PDB entry 6U65 | X-ray diffraction, 2.09 A resolution | chain A

[Chain A]
Protein: Induced myeloid leukemia cell differentiation protein Mcl-1
Source organism: Homo sapiens
UniProtKB: Q07820 (MCL1_HUMAN); numbering as in UniProt (aligned over 171-323)
Sequence (156 residues; each row starts with the number of its first residue):
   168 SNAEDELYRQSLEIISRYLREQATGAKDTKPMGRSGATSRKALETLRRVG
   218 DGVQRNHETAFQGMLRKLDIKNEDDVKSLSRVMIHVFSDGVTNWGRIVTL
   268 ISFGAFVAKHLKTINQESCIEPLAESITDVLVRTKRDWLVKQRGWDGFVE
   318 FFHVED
Disordered / not traced: 168-171, 322-323
Construct notes: expression tag (168-170)
Small-molecule neighbours: Q0A (2-[({4-[(4-fluorophenyl)methyl]piperazin-1-yl}sulfonyl)amino]-5-[(2-phenylethyl)sulfanyl]benzoic acid): Phe228, Met231, Lys234, Leu235, Leu246, Met250, Val253, Phe254, Arg263, Thr266, Leu267, Phe270, Gly271, Val274, Leu290, Ile294
UniProt features mapped onto this chain:
  - motif: Ala209 to Asn223 (BH3), His252 to Ala272 (BH1), Asp304 to Phe319 (BH2)
  - cross-link (Glycyl lysine isopeptide (Lys-Gly)): Lys194 (interchain with G-Cter in ubiquitin), Lys197 (interchain with G-Cter in ubiquitin)
  - mutagenesis: Lys194 (K194R: Reduced ubiquitination), Lys197 (K197R: Reduced ubiquitination), Lys208 (K208R: No effect on ubiquitination), Lys234 (K234R: No effect on ubiquitination)
What the authors report for this chain:
  - binding site for Q0A: Met231, Leu235, Met250, Val253, Arg263, Phe270, Leu290
  - conformationally variable residues (order/disorder transition): Phe254 to Asp256

[In short]
Chain A binds compound Q0A. Curated annotation (UniProt) lists 4 mutagenesis sites. From the paper: a binding
site for Q0A at Met231, Leu235 and Met250 among others; conformational variability at Phe254.
Chain A is Induced myeloid leukemia cell differentiation protein Mcl-1 (Homo sapiens); the structure, Mcl-1
bound to compound 19, was determined by X-ray diffraction, deposited together with 6U63, 6U64, 6U67 and 6U6F.
